5CUJ - chains A and F of the 6 polymer chains in the assembly; structure by X-ray diffraction, 2.08 A resolution.

== Chain A (and F) ==
Protein: Defensin-5
Notes: chain F of this document is another copy of the same molecule, construct and numbering; everything in this record applies to it too
Reference sequence: Q01523 (DEF5_HUMAN); residues 1-32 here correspond to UniProt positions 63-94 (UniProt number = residue number + 62)
Amino-acid sequence (32 residues; row label = number of the first residue in the row):
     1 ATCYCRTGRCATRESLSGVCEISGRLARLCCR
Sequence notes: engineered mutation Ala27 (Tyr89 in Q01523)
Disulfide bonds: Cys3-Cys31, Cys5-Cys20, Cys10-Cys30
Bound ions: Ca2+: Glu21, Gly24 (shared with 2 residues of chain E; Glu21(F), Gly24(F) of chain F)

== How chain A and chain F interact ==
Residue-residue contacts - 7 pairs, chain A then chain F:
  Glu21(A) with Glu21(F)
  Gly24(A) with Glu21(F); Gly24(F)
  Arg25(A) with Glu21(F); Ser23(F); Gly24(F)
  Leu26(A) with Glu21(F), hydrogen bond (backbone-side chain)
Other interface residues (no listed pair), chain F (4 interface residues in all): Leu26

== In short ==
Chain A and chain F each contribute 4 residues to their interface; the contacts include 1 hydrogen bond. Its
one hydrogen-bonded contact is Leu26(A)-Glu21(F). The Ca2+ site is built by Glu21(A) and Gly24(A).
Both chains are Defensin-5. Entry 5CUJ (Crystal structure of Human Defensin-5 Y27A mutant crystal form 2) was
determined by X-ray diffraction (same publication as 5CUI and 5CUM).
